Entry 8XPC (X-ray diffraction, 1.55 A resolution); this record covers chain A.

Chain A:
Name: beta-glucosidase
Organism: Thermoanaerobacterium saccharolyticum JW/SL-YS485
Notes: EC 3.2.1.21
UniProtKB: I3VXG7 (I3VXG7_THESW); residue numbers follow UniProt; this construct covers 1-444
Amino-acid sequence (444 residues; each row starts with the number of its first residue):
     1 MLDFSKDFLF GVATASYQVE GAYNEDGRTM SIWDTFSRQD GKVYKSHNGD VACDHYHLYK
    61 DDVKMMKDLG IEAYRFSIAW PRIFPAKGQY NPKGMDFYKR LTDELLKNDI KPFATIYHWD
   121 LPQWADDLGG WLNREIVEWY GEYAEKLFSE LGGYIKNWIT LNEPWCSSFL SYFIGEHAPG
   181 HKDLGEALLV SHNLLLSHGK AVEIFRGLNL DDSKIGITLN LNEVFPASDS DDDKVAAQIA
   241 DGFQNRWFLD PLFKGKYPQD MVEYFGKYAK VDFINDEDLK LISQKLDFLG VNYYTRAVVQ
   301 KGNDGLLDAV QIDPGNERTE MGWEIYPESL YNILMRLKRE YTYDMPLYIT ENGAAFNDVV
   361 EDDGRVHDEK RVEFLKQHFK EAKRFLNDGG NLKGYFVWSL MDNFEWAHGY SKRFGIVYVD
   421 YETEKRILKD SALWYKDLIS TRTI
Bound ions: Na+ site 1: Tyr-17, Gly-49; Na+ site 2: Ser-37, Ser-46; Na+ site 3 near Asp-287 (its only coordinating residue here)

Overview:
Tyr-17 and Gly-49 form the Na+ site 1. Ser-37 and Ser-46 coordinate Na+ site 2.
Chain A is beta-glucosidase (Thermoanaerobacterium saccharolyticum JW/SL-YS485); the structure, Crystal
structure of Tris-bound TsaBgl (DATA I), was determined by X-ray diffraction together with 8XPD and 8XPE from
the same study.
